7PBO - chains E and F of the 10 polymer chains in the assembly; structure by electron microscopy, 2.90 A resolution.

Chain E (and F):
Name: Holliday junction ATP-dependent DNA helicase RuvB
From: Streptococcus thermophilus
Notes: EC 3.6.4.12; chain F of this document is another copy of the same molecule, construct and numbering; everything in this record applies to it too
UniProt: A0A2U2MES7 (A0A2U2MES7_STRTR); residue numbers follow UniProt; this construct covers 19-333
Chain sequence (315 residues; numbered 19 to 333; the number before each row is that of its first residue):
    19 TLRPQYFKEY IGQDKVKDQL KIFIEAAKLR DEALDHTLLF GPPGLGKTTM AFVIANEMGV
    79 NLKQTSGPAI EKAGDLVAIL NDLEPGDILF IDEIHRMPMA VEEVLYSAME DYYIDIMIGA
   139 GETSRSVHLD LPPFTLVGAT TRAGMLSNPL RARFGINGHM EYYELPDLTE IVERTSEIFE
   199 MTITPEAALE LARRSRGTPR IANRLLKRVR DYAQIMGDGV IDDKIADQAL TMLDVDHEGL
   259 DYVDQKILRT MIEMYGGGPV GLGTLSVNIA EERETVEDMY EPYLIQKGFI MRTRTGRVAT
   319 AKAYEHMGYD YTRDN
Unresolved in the structure: 331-333
Reported in the primary citation:
  - binding site for the ligand ADP: T66

How chain E and chain F interact:
Pairs across the interface (24; chain E residue first):
  K33(E) with D252(F), salt bridge
  Q37(E) with M250(F), hydrogen bond (side chain-backbone)
  I40(E) with Y230(F), hydrophobic
  F41(E) with R226(F); D229(F)
  E43(E) with I233(F)
  A44(E) with D229(F); I233(F), hydrophobic
  R48(E) with R228(F); D229(F), salt bridge; Q232(F), hydrogen bond
  D53(E) with R226(F), salt bridge
  F58(E) with Y260(F)
  M117(E) with P86(F), hydrophobic
  E121(E) with A87(F)
  E128(E) with R21(F), salt bridge
  S142(E) with D100(F)
  G162(E) with E290(F)
  N166(E) with E111(F)
  A170(E) with R218(F)
  G173(E) with R226(F), hydrogen bond (backbone-side chain)
  I174(E) with R226(F)
  H177(E) with Y260(F)
  R310(E) with V285(F)
Other interface residues (no listed pair), chain E (25 interface residues in all): L47, E50, M135, P167, M309
Other interface residues (no listed pair), chain F (23 interface residues in all): T83, M234, L251, M272, N286, T293

Summary:
The interface between chain E and chain F involves 25 residues on one side and 23 on the other; the contacts
include 3 hydrogen bonds and 4 salt bridges. Among the polar pairs are K33(E)-D252(F), R48(E)-D229(F) and
D53(E)-R226(F). From the paper: a binding site for the ligand ADP at T66(E).
Both chains are Holliday junction ATP-dependent DNA helicase RuvB (Streptococcus thermophilus). Entry 7PBO
(RuvAB branch migration motor complexed to the Holliday junction - RuvB AAA+ state s4 [t2 dataset]) was
determined by electron microscopy, deposited together with 7PBL, 7PBM, 7PBN, 7PBP, 7PBQ, 7PBR and 3 further
entries.
